PDB entry 7NAV | electron microscopy, 4.80 A resolution (low resolution: residue-level contacts below are approximate; hydrogen-bond / salt-bridge calls are withheld) | chains A and S of the 22 polymer chains in the assembly

Chain A:
Molecule: 16S rRNA
Organism: Escherichia coli (strain K12)
Sequence (1542 nucleotides; row label = number of the first residue in the row):
     1 AAAUUGAAGA GUUUGAUCAU GGCUCAGAUU GAACGCUGGC GGCAGGCCUA ACACAUGCAA
    61 GUCGAACGGU AACAGGAAGA AGCUUGCUUC UUUGCUGACG AGUGGCGGAC GGGUGAGUAA
   121 UGUCUGGGAA ACUGCCUGAU GGAGGGGGAU AACUACUGGA AACGGUAGCU AAUACCGCAU
   181 AACGUCGCAA GACCAAAGAG GGGGACCUUC GGGCCUCUUG CCAUCGGAUG UGCCCAGAUG
   241 GGAUUAGCUA GUAGGUGGGG UAACGGCUCA CCUAGGCGAC GAUCCCUAGC UGGUCUGAGA
   301 GGAUGACCAG CCACACUGGA ACUGAGACAC GGUCCAGACU CCUACGGGAG GCAGCAGUGG
   361 GGAAUAUUGC ACAAUGGGCG CAAGCCUGAU GCAGCCAUGC CGCGUGUAUG AAGAAGGCCU
   421 UCGGGUUGUA AAGUACUUUC AGCGGGGAGG AAGGGAGUAA AGUUAAUACC UUUGCUCAUU
   481 GACGUUACCC GCAGAAGAAG CACCGGCUAA CUCCGUGCCA GCAGCCXCGG UAAUACGGAG
   541 GGUGCAAGCG UUAAUCGGAA UUACUGGGCG UAAAGCGCAC GCAGGCGGUU UGUUAAGUCA
   601 GAUGUGAAAU CCCCGGGCUC AACCUGGGAA CUGCAUCUGA UACUGGCAAG CUUGAGUCUC
   661 GUAGAGGGGG GUAGAAUUCC AGGUGUAGCG GUGAAAUGCG UAGAGAUCUG GAGGAAUACC
   721 GGUGGCGAAG GCGGCCCCCU GGACGAAGAC UGACGCUCAG GUGCGAAAGC GUGGGGAGCA
   781 AACAGGAUUA GAUACCCUGG UAGUCCACGC CGUAAACGAU GUCGACUUGG AGGUUGUGCC
   841 CUUGAGGCGU GGCUUCCGGA GCUAACGCGU UAAGUCGACC GCCUGGGGAG UACGGCCGCA
   901 AGGUUAAAAC UCAAAUGAAU UGACGGGGGC CCGCACAAGC GGUGGAGCAU GUGGUUUAAU
   961 UCGAUGXAAC GCGAAGAACC UUACCUGGUC UUGACAUCCA CGGAAGUUUU CAGAGAUGAG
  1021 AAUGUGCCUU CGGGAACCGU GAGACAGGUG CUGCAUGGCU GUCGUCAGCU CGUGUUGUGA
  1081 AAUGUUGGGU UAAGUCCCGC AACGAGCGCA ACCCUUAUCC UUUGUUGCCA GCGGUCCGGC
  1141 CGGGAACUCA AAGGAGACUG CCAGUGAUAA ACUGGAGGAA GGUGGGGAUG ACGUCAAGUC
  1201 AUCAUGGCCC UUACGACCAG GGCUACACAC GUGCUACAAU GGCGCAUACA AAGAGAAGCG
  1261 ACCUCGCGAG AGCAAGCGGA CCUCAUAAAG UGCGUCGUAG UCCGGAUUGG AGUCUGCAAC
  1321 UCGACUCCAU GAAGUCGGAA UCGCUAGUAA UCGUGGAUCA GAAUGCCACG GUGAAUACGU
  1381 UCCCGGGCCU UGUACACACC GCCCGUXACA CCAUGGGAGU GGGUUGCAAA AGAAGUAGGU
  1441 AGCUUAACCU UCGGGAGGGC GCUUACCACU UUGUGAUUCA UGACUGGGGU GAAGUCGUAA
  1501 CAAGGUAACC GUAGGGGAAC CUGCGGUUGG AUCACCUCCU UA
Not modelled in the structure: 1398-1408, 1492-1506, 1537-1542
Glycans and other covalent adducts: covalent link U793-MA6_1518
Modified positions: PSU (pseudouridine-5'-monophosphate) at position 516, G7M (N7-methyl-guanosine-5'-monophosphate) at position 527, 2MG (2N-methylguanosine-5'-monophosphate) at position 966, 5MC (5-methylcytidine-5'-monophosphate) at position 967, 2MG (2N-methylguanosine-5'-monophosphate) at position 1207, 4OC (4n,o2'-methylcytidine-5'-monophosphate) at position 1402, 5MC (5-methylcytidine-5'-monophosphate) at position 1407, UR3 (3-methyluridine-5'-monophoshate) at position 1498, 2MG (2N-methylguanosine-5'-monophosphate) at position 1516, MA6 (6N-dimethyladenosine-5'-monophoshate) at position 1518, MA6 (6N-dimethyladenosine-5'-monophoshate) at position 1519
Metal / ion sites: Mg2+ site 1: G31, C48; Mg2+ site 2: C48, U114, G115; Mg2+ site 3 near A53 (its only coordinating residue here); Mg2+ site 4: C58, A59, U387; Mg2+ site 5: A109, G331; Mg2+ site 6 near G113 (its only coordinating residue here); Mg2+ site 7: A116, G117, G289; Mg2+ site 8 near U150 (its only coordinating residue here); Mg2+ site 9 near A171 (its only coordinating residue here); Mg2+ site 10 near C352 (its only coordinating residue here); Mg2+ site 11: G450, A452; Mg2+ site 12 near A547 (its only coordinating residue here); 19 more Mg2+ sites not listed
From the paper describing this entry:
  - conformationally variable residues (order/disorder transition): U1393 to A1394

Chain S:
Protein: 30S ribosomal protein S19
Organism: Escherichia coli (strain K12)
UniProt: P0A7U3 (RS19_ECOLI); residues 1-92 here = UniProt positions 1-92
Amino-acid sequence (92 residues; numbered 1 to 92; the number before each row is that of its first residue):
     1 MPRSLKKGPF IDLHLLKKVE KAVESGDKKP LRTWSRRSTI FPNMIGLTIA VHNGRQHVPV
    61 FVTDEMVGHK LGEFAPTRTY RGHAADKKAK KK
Not modelled in the structure: 1, 84-92
UniProt features mapped onto this chain:
  - natural variant: His83 (H83Y: In MW145)

Interface between chain A and chain S:
Contacting residue pairs (68; chain A residue first):
  G954(A) with His83(S)
  U955(A) with Gly82(S); His83(S)
  U956(A) with Thr79(S); Gly82(S)
  U957(A) with Arg55(S); Thr79(S); Arg81(S)
  A958(A) with Asn53(S); Gly54(S); Arg55(S); Thr77(S); Arg81(S)
  A959(A) with Thr77(S)
  U986(A) with Gly54(S); Arg55(S)
  A1014(A) with His14(S); Lys18(S); Arg32(S); Trp34(S)
  G1015(A) with His14(S)
  A1219(A) with Trp34(S)
  G1220(A) with Trp34(S); Arg36(S); His52(S); Gly54(S)
  G1221(A) with Arg36(S); Asn53(S); Gly54(S); Thr77(S)
  G1222(A) with Thr77(S); Arg78(S)
  C1223(A) with Arg78(S)
  U1224(A) with Arg78(S)
  A1225(A) with Arg78(S)
  C1226(A) with Tyr80(S); His83(S)
  A1227(A) with Tyr80(S); His83(S)
  G1312(A) with Pro2(S); Leu5(S)
  U1313(A) with Pro2(S); Ser4(S); Leu5(S)
  C1314(A) with Pro2(S); Arg3(S); Ser4(S); Lys6(S)
  U1315(A) with Arg3(S)
  G1316(A) with Lys7(S)
  C1317(A) with Arg37(S)
  A1318(A) with Arg3(S); Lys7(S); Phe10(S); Arg37(S); Lys70(S)
  A1319(A) with Arg3(S); Lys7(S); Lys70(S)
  C1320(A) with Arg36(S); Lys70(S); Gly72(S); Glu73(S)
  U1321(A) with Arg36(S); Thr77(S); Arg78(S)
  C1322(A) with Arg78(S)
  G1323(A) with Pro2(S)
Also at the interface, not in a pair above, chain A (34 interface residues in all): U960, C985, G987, A1324

In short:
Chain A and chain S form an interface of 34 and 27 residues respectively. The Mg2+ site 1 is built by G31(A)
and C48(A). C48(A), U114(A) and G115(A) coordinate Mg2+ site 2. The paper reports conformational variability
at U1393(A).
Chain A is 16S rRNA and chain S is 30S ribosomal protein S19, both from Escherichia coli (strain K12); the
structure, Bacterial 30S ribosomal subunit assembly complex state D (Consensus refinement), was determined by
electron microscopy, deposited together with 7AF3, 7AF5, 7AF8, 7AFA, 7AFD, 7AFH and 17 further entries.
